7CXN - chains A and B of the 9 polymer chains in the assembly; structure by electron microscopy, 3.84 A resolution.

Chain A:
Molecule: RNA-directed RNA polymerase
From: Severe acute respiratory syndrome coronavirus 2
Notes: EC 2.7.7.48
Reference sequence: P0DTD1 (R1AB_SARS2); residues 1-932 here correspond to UniProt positions 4393-5324 (UniProt number = residue number + 4392)
Amino-acid sequence (942 residues; row label = number of the first residue in the row):
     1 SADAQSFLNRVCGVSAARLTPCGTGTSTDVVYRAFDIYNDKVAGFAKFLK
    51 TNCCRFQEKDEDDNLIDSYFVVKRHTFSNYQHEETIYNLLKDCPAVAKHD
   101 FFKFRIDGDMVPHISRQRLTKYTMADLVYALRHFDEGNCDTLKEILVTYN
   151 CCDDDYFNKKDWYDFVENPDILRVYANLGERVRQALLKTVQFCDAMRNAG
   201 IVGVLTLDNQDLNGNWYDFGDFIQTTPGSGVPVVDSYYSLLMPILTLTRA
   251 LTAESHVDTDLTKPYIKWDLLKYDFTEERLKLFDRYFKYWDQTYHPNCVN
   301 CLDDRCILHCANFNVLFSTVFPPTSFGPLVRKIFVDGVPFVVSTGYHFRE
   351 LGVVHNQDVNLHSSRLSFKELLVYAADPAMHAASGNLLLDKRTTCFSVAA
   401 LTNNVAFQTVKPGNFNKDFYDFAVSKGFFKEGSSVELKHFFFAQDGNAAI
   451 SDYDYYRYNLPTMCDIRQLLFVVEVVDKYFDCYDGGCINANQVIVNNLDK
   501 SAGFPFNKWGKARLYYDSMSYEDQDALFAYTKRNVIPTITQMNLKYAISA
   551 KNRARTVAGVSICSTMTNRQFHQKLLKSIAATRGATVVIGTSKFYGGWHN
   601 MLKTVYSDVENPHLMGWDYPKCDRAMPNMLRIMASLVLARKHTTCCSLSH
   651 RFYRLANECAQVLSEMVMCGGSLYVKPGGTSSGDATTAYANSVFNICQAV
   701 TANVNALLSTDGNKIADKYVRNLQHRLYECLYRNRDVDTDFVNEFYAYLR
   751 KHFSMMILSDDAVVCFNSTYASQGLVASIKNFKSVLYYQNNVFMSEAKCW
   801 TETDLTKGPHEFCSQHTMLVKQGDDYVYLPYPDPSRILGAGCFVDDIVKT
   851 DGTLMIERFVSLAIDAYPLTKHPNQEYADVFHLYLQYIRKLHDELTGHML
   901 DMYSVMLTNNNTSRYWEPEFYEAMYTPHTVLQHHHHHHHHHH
Disordered / not traced: 1-3, 930-942
Differences from the reference sequence: engineered mutation Asn910 (Asp5302 in P0DTD1); expression tag (933-942)
Bound ions: Zn2+ site 1: His295, Cys301, Cys306, Cys310; Zn2+ site 2: Cys487, His642, Cys645, Cys646
Swiss-Prot annotation at these positions:
  - region: Lys545 to Arg555 (Interaction with RMP Remdesivir), Thr582 to Pro620 (RdRp Palm N-ter)
  - active site: Ser759, Asp760, Asp761
  - binding site (Mn(2+)): Asn209, Asp218
  - binding site (Zn(2+)): His295, Cys301, Cys306, Cys310, Cys487, His642, Cys645, Cys646
  - site: Gln932 (Cleavage)
From the paper describing this entry:
  - mutagenesis - R365A: decreased catalytic activity (helicase activity)

Chain B:
Molecule: Non-structural protein 8
From: Severe acute respiratory syndrome coronavirus 2
Reference sequence: P0DTD1 (R1AB_SARS2); residues 1-198 here correspond to UniProt positions 3943-4140 (UniProt number = residue number + 3942)
Amino-acid sequence (198 residues; row label = number of the first residue in the row):
     1 AIASEFSSLPSYAAFATAQEAYEQAVANGDSEVVLKKLKKSLNVAKSEFD
    51 RDAAMQRKLEKMADQAMTQMYKQARSEDKRAKVTSAMQTMLFTMLRKLDN
   101 DALNNIINNARDGCVPLNIIPLTTAAKLMVVIPDYNTYKNTCDGTTFTYA
   151 SALWEIQQVVDADSKIVQLSEISMDNSPNLAWPLIVTALRANSAVKLQ
Disordered / not traced: 1-5, 193-198
Swiss-Prot annotation at these positions:
  - site: Gln198 (Cleavage)

Chain A / chain B interface:
Contacting residue pairs (60):
  Leu270(A) with Ile119(B)
  Leu271(A) with Val115(B), hydrophobic; Pro116(B); Ile119(B), hydrophobic
  Tyr273(A) with Arg111(B), hydrogen bond; Cys114(B), hydrogen bond; Pro116(B), hydrophobic
  Thr324(A) with Asn118(B); Ile119(B)
  Ser325(A) with Asn118(B)
  Phe326(A) with Asn118(B), hydrogen bond (backbone-side chain)
  Pro328(A) with Pro116(B); Leu117(B), hydrogen bond (backbone-backbone)
  Leu329(A) with Val115(B)
  Val330(A) with Cys114(B); Val115(B), hydrogen bond (backbone-backbone); Ile120(B), hydrophobic
  Arg331(A) with Asp112(B), salt bridge; Gly113(B), hydrogen bond (side chain-backbone); Cys114(B)
  Lys332(A) with Asn104(B); Gly113(B)
  Pro339(A) with Asp99(B)
  Phe340(A) with Leu95(B), hydrophobic
  Phe368(A) with Arg80(B); Thr84(B)
  Leu371(A) with Thr84(B); Met87(B)
  Leu372(A) with Met87(B)
  Ala375(A) with Met87(B), hydrophobic
  Met380(A) with Leu91(B), hydrophobic; Met94(B)
  His381(A) with Met94(B)
  Ser384(A) with Met94(B), hydrogen bond
  Asn386(A) with Lys127(B)
  Leu387(A) with Ala125(B), hydrophobic; Lys127(B), hydrogen bond (backbone-backbone); Leu128(B); Met129(B), hydrogen bond (backbone-backbone)
  Leu388(A) with Leu128(B); Met129(B)
  Leu389(A) with Leu128(B); Met129(B), hydrogen bond (backbone-backbone); Val130(B); Val131(B), hydrogen bond (backbone-backbone); Tyr149(B)
  Asp390(A) with Val131(B)
  Lys391(A) with Val131(B), hydrogen bond (backbone-backbone); Thr141(B)
  Arg392(A) with Val131(B); Pro133(B)
  Thr402(A) with Met129(B)
  Asn403(A) with Met129(B)
  Asn404(A) with Met129(B)
  Val405(A) with Ile185(B)
  Phe407(A) with Ala162(B)
  Trp509(A) with Val83(B), hydrophobic; Ala86(B)
  Ser518(A) with Arg80(B), hydrogen bond (backbone-side chain)
  Met666(A) with Leu117(B), hydrophobic
Also at the interface, not in a pair above, chain A (45 interface residues in all): Pro323, Tyr374, Pro378, Ala379, Ala382, Ala383, Gly385, Ala400, Asn447, Leu514
Also at the interface, not in a pair above, chain B (45 interface residues in all): Lys79, Gln88, Met90, Lys97, Leu98, Ile106, Ile107, Asn109, Pro121, Leu122, Thr123, Thr137, Trp154, Pro183

In short:
Chain A and chain B each contribute 45 residues to their interface, with 13 hydrogen bonds and 1 salt bridge.
Among the polar pairs are Arg331(A)-Asp112(B), Tyr273(A)-Arg111(B) and Tyr273(A)-Cys114(B). The paper reports
that R365A of chain A reduces catalytic activity (helicase activity).
Here chain A is RNA-directed RNA polymerase and chain B is Non-structural protein 8, both from Severe acute
respiratory syndrome coronavirus 2. Entry 7CXN (Architecture of a SARS-CoV-2 mini replication and
transcription complex) was determined by electron microscopy.
